Entry 7Q3D (electron microscopy, 3.35 A resolution); this record covers chains A and C of the 3 polymer chains in the assembly.

Chain A:
Protein: WD repeat-containing and planar cell polarity effector protein fritz homolog
Organism: Homo sapiens
Reference sequence: O95876 (FRITZ_HUMAN); numbering as in UniProt (aligned over 2-746)
Sequence (790 residues; numbered -43 to 746; the number before each row is that of its first residue; numbers below 1 keep their minus sign (Met-43 is residue -43)):
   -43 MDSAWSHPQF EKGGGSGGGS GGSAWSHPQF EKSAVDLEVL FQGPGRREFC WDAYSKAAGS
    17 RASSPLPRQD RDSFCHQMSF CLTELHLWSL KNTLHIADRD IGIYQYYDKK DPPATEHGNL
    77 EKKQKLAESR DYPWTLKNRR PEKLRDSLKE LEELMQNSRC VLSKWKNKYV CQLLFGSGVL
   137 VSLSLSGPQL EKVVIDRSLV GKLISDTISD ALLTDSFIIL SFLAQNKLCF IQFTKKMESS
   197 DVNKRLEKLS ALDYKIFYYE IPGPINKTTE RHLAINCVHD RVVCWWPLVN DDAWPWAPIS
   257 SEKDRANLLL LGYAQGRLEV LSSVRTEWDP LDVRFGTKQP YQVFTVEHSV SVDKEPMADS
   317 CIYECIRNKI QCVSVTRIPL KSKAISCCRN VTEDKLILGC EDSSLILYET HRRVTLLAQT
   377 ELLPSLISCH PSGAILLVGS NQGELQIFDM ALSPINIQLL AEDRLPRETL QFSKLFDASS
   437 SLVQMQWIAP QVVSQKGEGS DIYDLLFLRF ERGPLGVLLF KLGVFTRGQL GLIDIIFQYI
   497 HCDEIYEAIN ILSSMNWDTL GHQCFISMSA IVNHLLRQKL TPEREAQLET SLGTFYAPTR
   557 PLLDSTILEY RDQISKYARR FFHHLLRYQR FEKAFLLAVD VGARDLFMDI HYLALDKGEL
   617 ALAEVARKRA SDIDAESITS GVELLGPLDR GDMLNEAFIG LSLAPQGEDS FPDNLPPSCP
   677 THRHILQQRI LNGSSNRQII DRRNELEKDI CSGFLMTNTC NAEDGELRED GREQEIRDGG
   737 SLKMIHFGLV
Not modelled in the structure: -43 to 33, 66-71, 193-207, 248-259, 322-325, 447-457, 535-536, 613-614, 631-746
Construct notes: initiating methionine (-43); expression tag (-42 to 1)
From the paper describing this entry:
  - disease-associated variants - S708F: increased binding to PIP strips
  - disease-associated variants - S708F: increased binding to PIPs

Chain C:
Protein: Protein fuzzy homolog
Organism: Homo sapiens
Reference sequence: Q9BT04 (FUZZY_HUMAN); residues 1-418 here = UniProt positions 1-418
Sequence (418 residues; each row starts with the number of its first residue):
     1 MGEEGTGGTV HLLCLAASSG VPLFCRSSRG GAPARQQLPF SVIGSLNGVH MFGQNLEVQL
    61 SSARTENTTV VWKSFHDSIT LIVLSSEVGI SELRLERLLQ MVFGAMVLLV GLEELTNIRN
   121 VERLKKDLRA SYCLIDSFLG DSELIGDLTQ CVDCVIPPEG SLLQEALSGF AEAAGTTFVS
   181 LVVSGRVVAA TEGWWRLGTP EAVLLPWLVG SLPPQTARDY PVYLPHGSPT VPHRLLTLTL
   241 LPSLELCLLC GPSPPLSQLY PQLLERWWQP LLDPLRACLP LGPRALPSGF PLHTDILGLL
   301 LLHLELKRCL FTVEPLGDKE PSPEQRRRLL RNFYTLVTST HFPPEPGPPE KTEDEVYQAQ
   361 LPRACYLVLG TEEPGTGVRL VALQLGLRRL LLLLSPQSPT HGLRSLATHT LHALTPLL
Not modelled in the structure: 1-7, 344-361

Chain A / chain C interface:
Contacting residue pairs (13; chain A residue first):
  Arg55(A) with Gln397(C)
  Ile57(A) with His401(C)
  Lys78(A) with Pro399(C); Gly402(C)
  Leu82(A) with His401(C)
  Glu418(A) with Pro399(C); Thr400(C); His401(C)
  Asp419(A) with Glu372(C); Pro374(C); Arg379(C), salt bridge
  Arg420(A) with Glu372(C)
  Leu421(A) with Pro374(C)
Other interface residues (no listed pair), chain A (9 interface residues in all): Asn75
Other interface residues (no listed pair), chain C (12 interface residues in all): His293, Glu373, Ser405, Leu406

Summary:
9 residues of chain A and 12 residues of chain C are in contact, with 1 salt bridge. The salt-bridged pair is
Asp419(A)-Arg379(C). From the paper: S708F of chain A increases binding to PIP strips; S708F of chain A
increases binding to PIPs.
Here chain A is WD repeat-containing and planar cell polarity effector protein fritz homolog and chain C is
Protein fuzzy homolog, both from Homo sapiens. Entry 7Q3D (Structure of the human CPLANE complex) was
determined by electron microscopy together with 7Q3E from the same study.
